Entry 9EVP (electron microscopy, 3.12 A resolution); this record covers chains B and S of the 7 polymer chains in the assembly.

Chain B:
Name: Large T antigen
Source organism: Betapolyomavirus macacae
Notes: EC 3.6.4.-
UniProt: P03070 (LT_SV40); residues 266-627 here = UniProt positions 266-627
Sequence (362 residues; numbered 266 to 627; the number before each row is that of its first residue):
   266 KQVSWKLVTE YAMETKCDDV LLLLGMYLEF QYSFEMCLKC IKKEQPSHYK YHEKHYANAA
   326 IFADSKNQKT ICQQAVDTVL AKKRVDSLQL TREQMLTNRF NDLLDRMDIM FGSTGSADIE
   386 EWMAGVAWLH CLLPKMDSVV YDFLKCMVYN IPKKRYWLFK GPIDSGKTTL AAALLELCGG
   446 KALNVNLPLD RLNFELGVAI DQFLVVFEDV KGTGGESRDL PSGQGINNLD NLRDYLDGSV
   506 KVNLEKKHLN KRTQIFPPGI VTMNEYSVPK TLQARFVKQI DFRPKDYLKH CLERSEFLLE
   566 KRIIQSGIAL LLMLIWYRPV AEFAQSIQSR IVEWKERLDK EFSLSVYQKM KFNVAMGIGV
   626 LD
Swiss-Prot annotation at these positions:
  - binding site (Zn(2+)): Cys302, Cys305, His313, His317
  - binding site (ATP): Gly426 to Thr433
Metal / ion sites: Mg2+: Thr433 (together with AMP-PNP)
Ligand contacts:
  - AMP-PNP, molecule 1: Trp393, Leu397, Pro427, Ile428, Asp429, Ser430, Gly431, Lys432, Thr433, Thr434, Glu473, Asp474, Asn529, Arg548, Pro549, Lys550, Leu553, Lys554, Leu557, Leu564
  - AMP-PNP, molecule 2: Lys418, Asp502, Arg540

Chain S:
Molecule: 7-nt DNA strand
Sequence (7 nucleotides; numbered 1 to 7; the number before each row is that of its first residue):
     1 TTTTTTT

Chain B / chain S interface:
Pairs across the interface (5):
  Arg456(B) - DT4(S)  salt bridge to the phosphate
  Lys512(B) - DT3(S)  phosphate contact
  Lys512(B) - DT4(S)  salt bridge to the phosphate
  His513(B) - DT2(S)  hydrogen bond to the base
  His513(B) - DT3(S)  hydrogen bond to the phosphate
Other interface residues (no listed pair), chain B (6 interface residues in all): Phe459, Glu510, Lys511
Other interface residues (no listed pair), chain S (4 interface residues in all): DT1

Overview:
6 residues of chain B face 4 of chain S across their interface, with 2 hydrogen bonds and 2 salt bridges.
Among the polar pairs are His513(B)-DT2(S), His513(B)-DT3(S) and Arg456(B)-DT4(S). Bound to chain B: AMP-PNP.
Here chain B is Large T antigen (Betapolyomavirus macacae) and chain S is a 7-nt DNA strand. Entry 9EVP (SV40
LTAg assembly with DNA in presence of AMPPNP and Mg2+) was determined by electron microscopy together with
9EVH, 9F3T, 9F3U, 9F5I, 9F73, 9F74 and 14 further entries from the same study.
